7RGB - chains A and B; structure by X-ray diffraction, 2.50 A resolution.

== Chain A (and B) ==
Name: Aminotran_1_2 domain-containing protein
Organism: Pseudoalteromonas luteoviolacea
Notes: chain B of this document is another copy of the same molecule, construct and numbering; everything in this record applies to it too
Reference sequence: A0A0C1MLE8 (A0A0C1MLE8_9GAMM); residues 1-381 here = UniProt positions 1-381
Sequence (389 residues; numbered 1 to 389; the number before each row is that of its first residue):
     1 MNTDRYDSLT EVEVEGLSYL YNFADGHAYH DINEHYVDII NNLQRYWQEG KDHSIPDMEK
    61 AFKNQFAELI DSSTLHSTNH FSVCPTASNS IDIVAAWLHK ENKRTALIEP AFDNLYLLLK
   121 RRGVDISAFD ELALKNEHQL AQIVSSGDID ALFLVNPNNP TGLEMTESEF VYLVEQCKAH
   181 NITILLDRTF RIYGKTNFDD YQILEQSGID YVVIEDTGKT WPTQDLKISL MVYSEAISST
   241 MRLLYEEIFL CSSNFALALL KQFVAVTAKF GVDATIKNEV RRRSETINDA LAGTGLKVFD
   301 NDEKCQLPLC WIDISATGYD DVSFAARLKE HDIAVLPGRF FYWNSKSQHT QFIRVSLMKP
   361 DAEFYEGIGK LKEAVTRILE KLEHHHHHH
Disordered / not traced: 1-5, 302-303, 380-389 (chain B: 1-5, 293-294, 302-303, 381-389)
Sequence notes: expression tag (382-389)
Modified residues: Lys-219 ((2S)-2-amino-6-[[3-hydroxy-2-methyl-5-(phosphonooxymethyl)pyridin-4-yl]methylideneamino]hexanoic acid; LLP)
Ligand contacts: 4VI ((2Z,4E)-5-carbamimidamido-2-iminopent-4-enoic acid): Thr-10, Glu-13, Asp-25, Gly-26, His-27, Ser-88, Phe-112, Asn-114, Asn-159, Phe-190, Lys-219, Leu-309, Arg-354
Reported in the primary citation:
  - conformationally variable residues (order/disorder transition): Gly-293 to Thr-294, Asp-302 to Glu-303
  - binding site for 4VI: Glu-13, Arg-354
  - mutagenesis - D25A, H27A, D225A, D225N: abolished catalytic activity on second oxidation product 5
  - mutagenesis - D25N, T189C, T189S: unchanged catalytic activity
  - catalytic residues: His-27, Asp-225
  - mutagenesis - G26A, A28T, L117D: abolished catalytic activity
  - catalytic residues: Glu-13 (proposed by the authors, not directly observed)

== How chain A and chain B interact ==
Contacting residue pairs (94; chain A residue first):
  Asp-7(A) / Leu-243(B)
  Thr-10(A) / Glu-246(B)  hydrogen bond (side chain-backbone)
  Thr-10(A) / Phe-249(B)
  Thr-10(A) / Leu-250(B)
  Glu-11(A) / Glu-246(B)
  Glu-13(A) / Leu-250(B)
  Val-14(A) / Arg-242(B)
  Val-14(A) / Glu-246(B)
  Val-14(A) / Leu-250(B)  hydrophobic
  Leu-17(A) / Ile-55(B)  hydrophobic
  Leu-17(A) / Pro-56(B)
  Leu-17(A) / Leu-250(B)  hydrophobic
  Asp-25(A) / Leu-250(B)
  His-27(A) / Leu-250(B)
  Tyr-29(A) / Ile-55(B)
  Ile-40(A) / Gln-44(B)  hydrogen bond (backbone-side chain)
  Ile-40(A) / Trp-47(B)
  Asn-41(A) / Gln-44(B)  hydrogen bond (backbone-side chain)
  Leu-43(A) / Leu-43(B)
  Leu-43(A) / Gln-44(B)
  Leu-43(A) / Trp-47(B)  hydrophobic
  Gln-44(A) / Ile-40(B)  hydrogen bond (side chain-backbone)
  Gln-44(A) / Asn-41(B)  hydrogen bond (side chain-backbone)
  Gln-44(A) / Asn-42(B)
  Gln-44(A) / Leu-43(B)
  Gln-44(A) / Gln-44(B)  hydrogen bond
  Trp-47(A) / Ile-32(B)  hydrophobic
  Trp-47(A) / Ile-40(B)
  Trp-47(A) / Leu-43(B)  hydrophobic
  Trp-47(A) / Pro-222(B)
  Trp-47(A) / Thr-223(B)
  Trp-47(A) / Gln-224(B)  hydrogen bond (backbone-side chain)
  Gly-50(A) / Gln-224(B)
  Lys-51(A) / Gln-224(B)  hydrogen bond (backbone-side chain)
  Ile-55(A) / Leu-17(B)  hydrophobic
  Ile-55(A) / Tyr-29(B)
  Pro-56(A) / Leu-17(B)
  Thr-86(A) / Phe-249(B)
  Ser-88(A) / Ile-248(B)  hydrogen bond (side chain-backbone)
  Asn-89(A) / Asn-89(B)  hydrogen bond
  Asn-89(A) / Ile-248(B)
  Asn-89(A) / Phe-249(B)
  Asp-92(A) / Asp-92(B)
  Asp-92(A) / Arg-122(B)  salt bridge
  Lys-100(A) / Arg-121(B)
  Asn-114(A) / Glu-247(B)  hydrogen bond (side chain-backbone)
  Leu-118(A) / Glu-247(B)
  Leu-118(A) / Ile-248(B)  hydrophobic
  Arg-121(A) / Lys-100(B)
  Arg-121(A) / Arg-122(B)
  Arg-121(A) / Leu-243(B)
  Arg-121(A) / Leu-244(B)
  Arg-121(A) / Glu-247(B)  salt bridge
  Arg-122(A) / Asp-92(B)  salt bridge
  Arg-122(A) / Arg-121(B)
  Arg-122(A) / Arg-122(B)
  Pro-222(A) / Trp-47(B)
  Thr-223(A) / Trp-47(B)
  Gln-224(A) / Trp-47(B)  hydrogen bond (side chain-backbone)
  Gln-224(A) / Gly-50(B)
  Gln-224(A) / Lys-51(B)  hydrogen bond (side chain-backbone)
  Gln-224(A) / Ser-253(B)  hydrogen bond (backbone-side chain)
  Gln-224(A) / Asn-254(B)
  Gln-224(A) / Phe-255(B)
  Asp-225(A) / Cys-251(B)  hydrogen bond
  Asp-225(A) / Ser-252(B)
  Asp-225(A) / Ser-253(B)
  Leu-226(A) / Leu-226(B)  hydrophobic
  Leu-226(A) / Ser-253(B)
  Leu-226(A) / Phe-255(B)  hydrophobic
  Arg-242(A) / Val-14(B)
  Leu-244(A) / Arg-121(B)
  Glu-246(A) / Thr-10(B)  hydrogen bond (backbone-side chain)
  Glu-246(A) / Glu-11(B)
  Glu-246(A) / Val-14(B)
  Glu-247(A) / Asn-114(B)  hydrogen bond (backbone-side chain)
  Glu-247(A) / Leu-118(B)
  Glu-247(A) / Arg-121(B)  salt bridge
  Ile-248(A) / Ser-88(B)
  Ile-248(A) / Asn-89(B)
  Ile-248(A) / Leu-118(B)  hydrophobic
  Phe-249(A) / Asn-89(B)
  Leu-250(A) / Thr-10(B)
  Leu-250(A) / Glu-13(B)
  Leu-250(A) / Val-14(B)  hydrophobic
  Leu-250(A) / Asp-25(B)
  Cys-251(A) / Asp-225(B)  hydrogen bond
  Ser-253(A) / Gln-224(B)  hydrogen bond (side chain-backbone)
  Ser-253(A) / Asp-225(B)
  Ser-253(A) / Leu-226(B)
  Asn-254(A) / Gln-224(B)
  Phe-255(A) / Gln-224(B)
  Phe-255(A) / Leu-226(B)  hydrophobic
  Phe-255(A) / Phe-255(B)  hydrophobic
Interface residues without a listed pair, chain A (49 interface residues in all): Ser-8, Ile-32, Asn-42, Leu-117, Lys-219, Leu-243
Interface residues without a listed pair, chain B (53 interface residues in all): Ser-8, His-27, His-30, Asp-31, Ser-54, Pro-85, Thr-86, Leu-117, Lys-219

== In short ==
The interface between chain A and chain B involves 49 residues on one side and 53 on the other; the contacts
include 19 hydrogen bonds and 4 salt bridges. Polar contacts include Asp-92(A)/Arg-122(B),
Arg-121(A)/Glu-247(B) and Thr-10(A)/Glu-246(B). From the paper: catalytic residues His-27(A), Asp-225(A) and
Glu-13(A); D25A, H27A and D225A of chain A, among others, abolish catalytic activity on second oxidation
product 5; 10 substitutions were tested in all.
Both chains are Aminotran_1_2 domain-containing protein (Pseudoalteromonas luteoviolacea). Entry 7RGB (O2-,
PLP-dependent desaturase Plu4 product-bound enzyme) was determined by X-ray diffraction.
